Entry 6REP (electron microscopy, 3.10 A resolution); this record covers chains V and Z of the 31 polymer chains in the assembly.

== Chain V ==
Name: ATP synthase subunit alpha
From: Polytomella sp. Pringsheim 198.80
Reference sequence: A0ZW40 (A0ZW40_9CHLO); numbering as in UniProt (aligned over 1-562)
Sequence (562 residues; numbered 1 to 562; the number before each row is that of its first residue):
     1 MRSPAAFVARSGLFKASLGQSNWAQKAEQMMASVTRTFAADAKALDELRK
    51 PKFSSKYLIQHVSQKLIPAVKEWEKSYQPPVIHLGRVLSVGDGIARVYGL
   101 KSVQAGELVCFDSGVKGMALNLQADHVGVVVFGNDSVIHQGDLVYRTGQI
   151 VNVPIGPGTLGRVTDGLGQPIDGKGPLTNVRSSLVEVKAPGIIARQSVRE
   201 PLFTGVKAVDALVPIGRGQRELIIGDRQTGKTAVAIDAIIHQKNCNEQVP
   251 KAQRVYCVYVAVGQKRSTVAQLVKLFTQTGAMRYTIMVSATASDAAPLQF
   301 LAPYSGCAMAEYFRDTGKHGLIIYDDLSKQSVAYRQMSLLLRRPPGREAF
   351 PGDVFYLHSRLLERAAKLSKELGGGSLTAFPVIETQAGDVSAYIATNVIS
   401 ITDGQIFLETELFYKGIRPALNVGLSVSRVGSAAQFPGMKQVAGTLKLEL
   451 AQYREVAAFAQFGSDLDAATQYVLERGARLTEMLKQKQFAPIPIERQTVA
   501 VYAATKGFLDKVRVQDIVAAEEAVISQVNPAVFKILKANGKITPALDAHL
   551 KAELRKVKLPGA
Unresolved in the structure: 1-42
Sequence notes: conflict R266 (Lys in A0ZW40)
Ion coordination: Mg2+: T232 (together with ATP)
Ligand contacts: ATP (adenosine-5'-triphosphate): D226, R227, Q228, T229, G230, K231, T232, A233, E384, F413, R418, P419, Q486, K487, Q488
From the paper describing this entry:
  - binding site for the ligand ADP: R429

== Chain Z ==
Name: ATP synthase subunit beta
From: Polytomella sp. Pringsheim 198.80
Notes: EC 7.1.2.2
Reference sequence: A0ZW41 (A0ZW41_9CHLO); residues 1-574 here = UniProt positions 1-574
Sequence (574 residues; row label = number of the first residue in the row):
     1 MALRYAAGLAKNVVQRQGASLNIARAFAAEPAPAIDAGYVSQVIGPVVDV
    51 RFDGELPSILSSLEVEGHSVRLVLEVAQHMGDNTVRCIAMDSTDGLVRGQ
   101 KVVDTGSPIKVPVGRGTLGRIMNVIGEPVDEQGPIDAADIWSIHREAPEF
   151 TEQSTEQEILVTGIKVVDLLAPYQRGGKIGLFGGAGVGKTVLIMELINNV
   201 AKAHGGFSVFAGVGERTREGNDLYREMIESGVIKLGAERGNSKCTLVYGQ
   251 MNEPPGARARVALTGLTVAEYFRDIEGQDVLLFVDNIFRFTQANSEVSAL
   301 LGRIPSAVGYQPTLATDLGGLQERITTTTKGSITSVQAVYVPADDLTDPA
   351 PATTFAHLDATTVLSRSIAELGIYPAVDPLDSTSRMLNPNVIGAEHYNVA
   401 RGVQKVLQDYKNLQDIIAILGMDELSEEDKLTVARARKIQRFLSQPFQVA
   451 EVFTGTPGKYVDLADTISGFQGVLTGKYDDLPEMAFYMVGDIKEVKEKAD
   501 KMAKDIASRKEADNKKVSEELKDIPSLDKLVSEIKEVVIEEDDGLEEDFK
   551 AEALSSETVVLNEEGKSVPLPKKN
Unresolved in the structure: 1-32
Sequence notes: conflict A350 (Gly in A0ZW41), L387 (Arg in A0ZW41)
Ion coordination: Mg2+: T190 (together with ADP)
Ligand contacts:
  - ADP (adenosine-5'-diphosphate): A185, G186, V187, G188, K189, T190, V191, R216, E219, Y374, P375, F447, A450, F453, T454
  - ATP (adenosine-5'-triphosphate): S384, R385, L387, N388, Y397, R401

== Chain V / chain Z interface ==
Pairs across the interface - 158 pairs, chain V then chain Z:
  P80(V) - E563(Z)
  V81(V) - E563(Z)
  I82(V) - E563(Z)
  H83(V) - L561(Z)
  H83(V) - N562(Z)
  H83(V) - E563(Z)  hydrogen bond (backbone-side chain)
  L84(V) - L561(Z)
  L84(V) - N562(Z)
  L84(V) - E563(Z)
  G99(V) - R98(Z)  hydrogen bond (backbone-side chain)
  L100(V) - R98(Z)  hydrogen bond (backbone-side chain)
  K101(V) - R98(Z)
  S102(V) - V97(Z)
  V103(V) - L96(Z)
  V103(V) - V97(Z)
  Q104(V) - G95(Z)
  Q104(V) - L96(Z)
  Q104(V) - V97(Z)
  A105(V) - V43(Z)  hydrophobic
  A105(V) - T93(Z)
  A105(V) - D94(Z)
  A105(V) - G95(Z)  hydrogen bond (backbone-backbone)
  A105(V) - L96(Z)  hydrogen bond (backbone-backbone)
  G106(V) - D94(Z)
  C110(V) - T558(Z)
  C110(V) - L570(Z)  hydrophobic
  F111(V) - L570(Z)
  D112(V) - K573(Z)
  D112(V) - N574(Z)
  S113(V) - N574(Z)  hydrogen bond
  L120(V) - V43(Z)
  N121(V) - V43(Z)
  N121(V) - I44(Z)
  L122(V) - Q42(Z)
  L122(V) - V43(Z)  hydrogen bond (backbone-backbone)
  L122(V) - L96(Z)
  L122(V) - R98(Z)
  Q123(V) - Q42(Z)  hydrogen bond
  Q123(V) - I44(Z)
  Q123(V) - R98(Z)  hydrogen bond (backbone-side chain)
  A124(V) - Q42(Z)
  H126(V) - R98(Z)  hydrogen bond (backbone-side chain)
  V127(V) - R98(Z)
  V137(V) - N574(Z)
  D142(V) - N574(Z)
  Y145(V) - V560(Z)  hydrophobic
  Y145(V) - L570(Z)  hydrophobic
  Y145(V) - P571(Z)
  R146(V) - V560(Z)
  R146(V) - L561(Z)  hydrogen bond (backbone-backbone)
  T147(V) - V559(Z)
  T147(V) - L561(Z)
  G148(V) - L561(Z)
  I150(V) - G95(Z)
  P154(V) - L554(Z)  hydrophobic
  I155(V) - F549(Z)
  G156(V) - F549(Z)
  P157(V) - L545(Z)  hydrophobic
  P157(V) - F549(Z)
  N179(V) - F549(Z)
  N179(V) - A551(Z)
  V180(V) - F549(Z)
  V180(V) - A551(Z)
  V180(V) - E552(Z)
  R181(V) - F549(Z)
  R181(V) - E552(Z)
  S182(V) - E552(Z)  hydrogen bond
  K188(V) - D91(Z)  salt bridge
  K188(V) - N252(Z)
  K188(V) - E253(Z)  salt bridge
  A189(V) - N252(Z)
  P190(V) - T217(Z)
  G191(V) - T217(Z)
  I192(V) - I121(Z)  hydrophobic
  I192(V) - T217(Z)
  I192(V) - G220(Z)
  I192(V) - N221(Z)
  I192(V) - Y248(Z)  hydrophobic
  I193(V) - V129(Z)
  I193(V) - D130(Z)
  I193(V) - E131(Z)
  I193(V) - Y224(Z)  hydrophobic
  I193(V) - R225(Z)
  R195(V) - T217(Z)
  R195(V) - N221(Z)
  Q196(V) - N221(Z)
  R220(V) - R216(Z)
  R220(V) - R218(Z)
  E247(V) - I539(Z)
  Q248(V) - V537(Z)
  Q248(V) - I539(Z)
  V249(V) - I539(Z)
  P250(V) - V537(Z)
  P250(V) - E540(Z)
  K251(V) - E540(Z)  salt bridge
  K251(V) - D543(Z)
  R254(V) - I539(Z)
  R254(V) - E540(Z)  hydrogen bond (side chain-backbone)
  R254(V) - D543(Z)  salt bridge
  Y256(V) - D543(Z)
  Y256(V) - L545(Z)
  R283(V) - D543(Z)  salt bridge
  Y284(V) - D543(Z)
  Y312(V) - L545(Z)  hydrogen bond (side chain-backbone)
  Y312(V) - F549(Z)
  F313(V) - L545(Z)  hydrophobic
  K318(V) - L545(Z)
  P344(V) - A299(Z)
  P344(V) - P305(Z)  hydrophobic
  P345(V) - V308(Z)
  G346(V) - V308(Z)
  R347(V) - V308(Z)
  R347(V) - A343(Z)
  R347(V) - D345(Z)  salt bridge
  R347(V) - D348(Z)  salt bridge
  G352(V) - E296(Z)
  D353(V) - E296(Z)
  F355(V) - R289(Z)
  F355(V) - Q292(Z)
  Y356(V) - E253(Z)
  Y356(V) - P254(Z)
  Y356(V) - R258(Z)
  Y356(V) - E296(Z)
  S359(V) - M251(Z)  hydrogen bond (side chain-backbone)
  E363(V) - R216(Z)
  E363(V) - T217(Z)  hydrogen bond
  E363(V) - M251(Z)
  E363(V) - N252(Z)
  S391(V) - A343(Z)
  S391(V) - D344(Z)
  T396(V) - A185(Z)
  T396(V) - Y340(Z)  hydrogen bond (backbone-side chain)
  T396(V) - P342(Z)  hydrogen bond (side chain-backbone)
  I399(V) - A185(Z)
  I399(V) - R216(Z)  hydrogen bond (backbone-side chain)
  S400(V) - A185(Z)
  S400(V) - R216(Z)
  S400(V) - M251(Z)
  S400(V) - R289(Z)
  I401(V) - R216(Z)  hydrogen bond (backbone-side chain)
  I401(V) - M251(Z)  hydrophobic
  T402(V) - R216(Z)  hydrogen bond (backbone-side chain)
  D403(V) - R218(Z)  salt bridge
  L425(V) - E370(Z)
  R429(V) - F453(Z)
  V430(V) - R218(Z)
  E455(V) - M484(Z)
  N529(V) - L527(Z)
  A531(V) - L527(Z)  hydrophobic
  A531(V) - V531(Z)  hydrophobic
  I535(V) - L530(Z)
  I535(V) - V531(Z)
  A538(V) - I534(Z)  hydrophobic
  A545(V) - I524(Z)  hydrophobic
  A548(V) - I524(Z)  hydrophobic
  H549(V) - E520(Z)  salt bridge
  H549(V) - S526(Z)
  H549(V) - L527(Z)
Other interface residues (no listed pair), chain V (102 interface residues in all): G114, L160, E186, S197, R343, R360, V390, A392, Y393, N397, V532, K534, P544, L546
Other interface residues (no listed pair), chain Z (82 interface residues in all): S41, G45, G186, G214, E215, P255, L300, G309, R366, E519, V538, D542, G565

== Summary ==
Chain V and chain Z form an interface of 102 and 82 residues respectively, with 21 hydrogen bonds and 9 salt
bridges. Polar pairs include K188(V)-D91(Z), K188(V)-E253(Z) and K251(V)-E540(Z). Ligands of chain V: ATP.
Chain Z binds ATP and ADP. From the paper: a binding site for the ligand ADP at R429(V).
Here chain V is ATP synthase subunit alpha and chain Z is ATP synthase subunit beta, both from Polytomella sp.
Pringsheim 198.80. Entry 6REP (Cryo-EM structure of Polytomella F-ATP synthase, Primary rotary state 3,
composite map) was determined by electron microscopy (same publication as 6RD4, 6RD5, 6RD6, 6RD7, 6RD8, 6RD9
and 46 further entries).
